Entry 5J6A (X-ray diffraction, 2.04 A resolution); this record covers chain A.

Chain A:
Protein: [Pyruvate dehydrogenase (acetyl-transferring)] kinase isozyme 2, mitochondrial
Source organism: Homo sapiens
Notes: EC 2.7.11.2
Reference sequence: Q15119 (PDK2_HUMAN); numbering as in UniProt (aligned over 9-407)
Amino-acid sequence (400 residues; numbered 8 to 407; the number before each row is that of its first residue):
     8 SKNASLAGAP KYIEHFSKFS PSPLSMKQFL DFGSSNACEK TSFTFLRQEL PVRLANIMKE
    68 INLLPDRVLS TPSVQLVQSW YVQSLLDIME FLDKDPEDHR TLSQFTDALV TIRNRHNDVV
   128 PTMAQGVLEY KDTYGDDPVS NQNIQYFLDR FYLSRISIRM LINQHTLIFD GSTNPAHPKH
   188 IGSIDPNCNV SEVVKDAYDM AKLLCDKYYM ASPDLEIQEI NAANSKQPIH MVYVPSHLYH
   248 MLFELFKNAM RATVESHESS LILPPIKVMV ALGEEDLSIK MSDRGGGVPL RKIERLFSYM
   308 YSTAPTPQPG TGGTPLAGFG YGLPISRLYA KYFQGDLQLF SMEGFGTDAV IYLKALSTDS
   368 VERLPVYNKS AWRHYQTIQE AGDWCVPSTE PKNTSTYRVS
Disordered / not traced: 8-10, 42-44, 178-186, 311-324, 374-407
Construct notes: expression tag (8)
Curated features (UniProtKB/Swiss-Prot):
  - binding site (ATP): Glu251 to Arg258, Asp290, Ser309, Thr310, Gly325 to Leu330
  - modified residue: Tyr215 (Phosphotyrosine), Tyr216 (Phosphotyrosine), Lys376 (N6-succinyllysine)
  - natural variant: Gly342 (G342R: In a glioblastoma multiforme sample)
Residues lining bound ligands: P46 ((3S)-3-amino-4-[4-({2-[(2,4-dihydroxyphenyl)sulfonyl]-2H-isoindol-5-yl}amino)piperidin-1-yl]-4-oxobutanamide): Leu252, Asn255, Ala256, Arg258, Ala259, Glu262, Ser263, Glu265, Asp290, Gly292, Gly294, Val295, Leu303, Leu330, Leu346, Ser348, Thr354, Ala356

In short:
Chain A binds compound P46. UniProt lists 17 ATP-binding residues.
Chain A is [Pyruvate dehydrogenase (acetyl-transferring)] kinase isozyme 2, mitochondrial (Homo sapiens); the
structure, Crystal structure of pyruvate dehydrogenase kinase isoform 2 in complex with inhibitor PS46, was
determined by X-ray diffraction together with 5J71 from the same study.
